PDB entry 2X4R | X-ray diffraction, 2.30 A resolution | chains D and F of the 3 polymer chains in the assembly

== Chain D ==
Protein: HLA class I histocompatibility antigen, a-2.1
From: Homo sapiens
Reference sequence: P01892 (1A02_HUMAN); residues 1-275 here correspond to UniProt positions 25-299 (UniProt number = residue number + 24)
Sequence (275 residues; each row starts with the number of its first residue):
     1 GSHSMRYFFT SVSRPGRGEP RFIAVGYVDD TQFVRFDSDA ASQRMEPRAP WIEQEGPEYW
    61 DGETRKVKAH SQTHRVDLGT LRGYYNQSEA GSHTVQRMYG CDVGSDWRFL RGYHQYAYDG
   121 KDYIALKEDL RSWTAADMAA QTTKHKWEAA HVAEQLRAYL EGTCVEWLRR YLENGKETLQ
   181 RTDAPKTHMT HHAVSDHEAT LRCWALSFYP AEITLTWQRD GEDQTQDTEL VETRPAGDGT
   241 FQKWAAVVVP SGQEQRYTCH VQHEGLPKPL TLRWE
Disulfide bonds: C101-C164, C203-C259

== Chain F ==
Protein: 65 kDa phosphoprotein
Notes: fragment: epitope, residues 495-503
Reference sequence: P06725 (PP65_HCMVA); residues 1-9 here correspond to UniProt positions 495-503 (UniProt number = residue number + 494)
Sequence (9 residues; each row starts with the number of its first residue):
     1 NLVPMVATV

== Interface between chain D and chain F ==
Pairs across the interface - 39 pairs, chain D then chain F:
  M5(D) with N1(F)
  Y7(D) with N1(F), hydrogen bond (side chain-backbone); L2(F), hydrophobic
  F9(D) with L2(F), hydrophobic
  M45(D) with L2(F), hydrophobic
  E63(D) with N1(F), hydrogen bond; L2(F), hydrogen bond (side chain-backbone)
  K66(D) with N1(F); L2(F), hydrogen bond (side chain-backbone); V3(F); P4(F)
  V67(D) with L2(F)
  H70(D) with L2(F); V3(F); V6(F)
  T73(D) with V6(F), hydrogen bond (side chain-backbone); A7(F); T8(F)
  V76(D) with T8(F)
  D77(D) with T8(F), hydrogen bond; V9(F), hydrogen bond (side chain-backbone)
  T80(D) with V9(F)
  Y84(D) with V9(F), hydrogen bond (side chain-backbone)
  R97(D) with V6(F)
  Y99(D) with L2(F); V3(F), hydrogen bond (side chain-backbone)
  Y116(D) with V9(F)
  T143(D) with V9(F), hydrogen bond (side chain-backbone)
  K146(D) with T8(F), hydrogen bond (side chain-backbone); V9(F)
  W147(D) with T8(F), hydrogen bond (side chain-backbone); V9(F), hydrophobic
  Y159(D) with N1(F), hydrogen bond (side chain-backbone); L2(F); V3(F); P4(F)
  T163(D) with N1(F)
  W167(D) with N1(F), hydrogen bond
  Y171(D) with N1(F), hydrogen bond (side chain-backbone)
Interface residues without a listed pair, chain D (29 interface residues in all): Y59, R65, L81, Y123, V152, L156

== Overview ==
29 residues of chain D and 8 residues of chain F are in contact; the contacts include 15 hydrogen bonds. Polar
contacts include Y7(D)-N1(F), E63(D)-N1(F) and E63(D)-L2(F).
Chain D is HLA class I histocompatibility antigen, a-2.1 (Homo sapiens) and chain F is 65 kDa phosphoprotein;
the structure, Crystal structure of MHC CLass I HLA-A2.1 bound to Cytomegalovirus (CMV) pp65 epitope, was
determined by X-ray diffraction, deposited together with 2X70, 2X4N, 2X4O, 2X4S and 2X4U.
